Entry 6OUU (electron microscopy, 4.10 A resolution (low resolution: residue-level contacts below are approximate; hydrogen-bond / salt-bridge calls are withheld)); this record covers chains A and B of the 4 polymer chains in the assembly.

[Chain A (and B)]
Name: Major capsid protein
Organism: Norovirus Hu/GII.4/Minerva/2006/USA
Notes: chain B of this document is another copy of the same molecule, construct and numbering; everything in this record applies to it too
UniProtKB: R4I3T2 (R4I3T2_9CALI); numbering as in UniProt (aligned over 1-540)
Amino-acid sequence (540 residues; each row starts with the number of its first residue):
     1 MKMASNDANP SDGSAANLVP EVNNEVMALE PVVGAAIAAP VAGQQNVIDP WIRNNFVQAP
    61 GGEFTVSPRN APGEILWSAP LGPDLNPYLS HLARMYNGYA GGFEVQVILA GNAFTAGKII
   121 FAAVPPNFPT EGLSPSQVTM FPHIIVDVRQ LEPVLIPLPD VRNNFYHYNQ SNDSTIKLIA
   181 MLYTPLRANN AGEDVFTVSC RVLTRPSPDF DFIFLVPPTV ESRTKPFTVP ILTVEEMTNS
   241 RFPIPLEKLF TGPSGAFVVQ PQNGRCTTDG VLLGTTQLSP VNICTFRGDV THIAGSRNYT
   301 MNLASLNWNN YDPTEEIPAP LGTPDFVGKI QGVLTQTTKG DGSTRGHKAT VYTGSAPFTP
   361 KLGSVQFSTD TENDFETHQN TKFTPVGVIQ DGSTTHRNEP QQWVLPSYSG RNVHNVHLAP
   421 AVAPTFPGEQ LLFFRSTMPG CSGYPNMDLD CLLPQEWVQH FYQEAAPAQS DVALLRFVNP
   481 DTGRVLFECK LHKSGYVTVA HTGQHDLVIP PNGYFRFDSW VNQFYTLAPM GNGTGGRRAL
Not modelled in the structure: 1-45, 531-540 (chain B: 1-45, 190-194, 531-540)

[How chain A and chain B interact]
Contacting residue pairs - 10 pairs, chain A then chain B:
  Pro125(A) with Phe214(B)
  Asn127(A) with Tyr168(B)
  Phe128(A) with Val216(B)
  Gly132(A) with Ser222(B)
  Gln137(A) with Glu221(B)
  Phe141(A) with Pro217(B)
  Asn163(A) with Tyr166(B)
  Phe165(A) with Tyr166(B)
  Thr502(A) with Pro420(B)
  Phe524(A) with Phe524(B)
Interface residues without a listed pair, chain A (11 interface residues in all): Met140
Interface residues without a listed pair, chain B (11 interface residues in all): Asn97, Asn164

[Summary]
Chain A and chain B each contribute 11 residues to their interface.
Chain A and chain B are both Major capsid protein (Norovirus Hu/GII.4/Minerva/2006/USA); the structure,
Symmetric reconstruction of human norovirus GII.4 Minerva strain VLP in T=4 symmetry, was determined by
electron microscopy (same publication as 6OTF, 6OU9, 6OUC and 6OUT).
